Entry 3QOQ (X-ray diffraction, 3.10 A resolution); this record covers chains A and F of the 6 polymer chains in the assembly.

[Chain A]
Name: Alginate and motility regulator Z
Organism: Pseudomonas aeruginosa
UniProtKB: Q9RPY7 (Q9RPY7_PSEAE); residue numbers follow UniProt; this construct covers 1-66
Sequence (69 residues; numbered -2 to 66; the number before each row is that of its first residue; numbers below 1 keep their minus sign (Gly-2 is residue -2)):
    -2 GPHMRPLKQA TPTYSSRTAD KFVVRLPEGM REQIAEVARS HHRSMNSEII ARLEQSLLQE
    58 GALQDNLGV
Unresolved in the structure: -2 to 9, 60-66
Modified positions: Mse1 (selenomethionine); Mse27 (selenomethionine; parent Met); Mse42 (selenomethionine; parent Met)
Sequence notes: expression tag (-2 to 0)
Reported in the primary citation:
  - self-association interface (contacts with another copy of this molecule); pairs are residue here / residue on that copy: Tyr11-Glu25 (hydrogen bond), His38-Arg40 (hydrogen bond), His39-Glu51 (salt bridge), Asn43-Arg22 (hydrogen bond)
  - binding site for the 18-nt DNA strand (chain F): Lys18, Val20, Arg22
  - binding site for the 18-nt DNA strand: Ser13, Lys18, Val20, Arg22, Arg28, Ser41, Mse42, Asn43, Ser44
  - specificity-determining residues: Val20
  - mutagenesis - K18A (274-fold), V20A (10-fold), R22A (44-fold): decreased binding to the 18-nt DNA strand (citing earlier work)
  - mutagenesis - K18A, V20A: abolished signaling (citing earlier work)
  - mutagenesis - R14A: unchanged binding to the 18-nt DNA strand (citing earlier work)
  - mutagenesis - R14A (5 fold): decreased binding to algD (citing earlier work)
  - mutagenesis - R14A: decreased signaling in response to algD (citing earlier work)
  - conformationally variable residues (order/disorder transition): Thr10 to Asp17
  - mutagenesis - V20A: abolished growth in response to amrZ (citing earlier work)
  - mutagenesis - R14A: unchanged binding to amrZ1 (citing earlier work)

[Chain F]
Molecule: 18-nt DNA strand
Sequence (18 nucleotides; each row starts with the number of its first residue):
    19 TGCCGGCGTT TTGCCAGT

[How chain A and chain F interact]
Residue-residue contacts (4):
  Lys18(A) with DG23(F), hydrogen bond to the base; DG24(F), hydrogen bond to the base
  Phe19(A) with DG20(F), phosphate contact
  Val20(A) with DC21(F), base contact
Other interface residues (no listed pair), chain A (5 interface residues in all): Arg14, Asp17
Other interface residues (no listed pair), chain F (5 interface residues in all): DC22

[Summary]
Chain A and chain F each contribute 5 residues to their interface, with 2 hydrogen bonds. Among the polar
pairs are Lys18(A)-DG23(F) and Lys18(A)-DG24(F). The paper reports a binding site for the 18-nt DNA strand at
Ser13(A), Lys18(A) and Val20(A) among others; K18A, V20A and R22A of chain A reduce binding to the 18-nt DNA
strand.
Chain A is Alginate and motility regulator Z (Pseudomonas aeruginosa) and chain F is an 18-nt DNA strand; the
structure, Crystal Structure of the Transcription Factor AmrZ in Complex with the 18 Base Pair amrZ1 Binding
..., was determined by X-ray diffraction.
